PDB entry 9F5P | electron microscopy, 2.60 A resolution | chains B and C of the 3 polymer chains in the assembly

Chain B:
Name: Capsid protein VP0
Source organism: Poliovirus 2
UniProtKB: P06210 (POLG_POL2L); residue numbers follow UniProt; this construct covers 2-340
Amino-acid sequence (340 residues; row label = number of the first residue in the row):
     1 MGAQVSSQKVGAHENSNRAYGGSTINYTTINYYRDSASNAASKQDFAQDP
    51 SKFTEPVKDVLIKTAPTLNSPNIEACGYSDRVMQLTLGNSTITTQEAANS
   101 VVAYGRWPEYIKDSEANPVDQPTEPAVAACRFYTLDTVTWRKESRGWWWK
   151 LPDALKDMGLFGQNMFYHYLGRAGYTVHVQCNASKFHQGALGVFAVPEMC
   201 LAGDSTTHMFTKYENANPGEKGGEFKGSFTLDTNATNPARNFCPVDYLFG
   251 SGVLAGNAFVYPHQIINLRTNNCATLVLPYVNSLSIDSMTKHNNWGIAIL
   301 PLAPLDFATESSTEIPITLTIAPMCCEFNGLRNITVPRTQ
Not modelled in the structure: 1-25, 42-79
Differences from the reference sequence: initiating methionine (1); engineered mutation V57 (Ile in P06210), A126 (Asp in P06210)

Chain C:
Name: Capsid protein VP3
Source organism: Poliovirus 2
UniProtKB: P06210 (POLG_POL2L); residues 1-238 here correspond to UniProt positions 341-578 (UniProt number = residue number + 340)
Amino-acid sequence (238 residues; each row starts with the number of its first residue):
     1 GLPVLNTPGSNQYLTADNYQSPCAIPEFDVTPPIDIPGEVRNMMELAEID
    51 TMIPLNLTNQRKNTMDMYRVELNDAAHSDTPILCLSLSPASDPRLAHTML
   101 GEILNYYTHWAGSLKFTFLFCGSMMATGKLLVSYAPPGAEAPKSRKEAML
   151 GTHVIWDIGLQSSCTMVVPWISNTTYRLTINDSFTEGGYISMFYQTRVVV
   201 PLSTPRKMDILGFVSACNDFSVRLLRDTTHISQEAMPQ
Not modelled in the structure: 236-238
Differences from the reference sequence: engineered mutation L178 (Gln518 in P06210)

How chain B and chain C interact:
Pairs across the interface (88; chain B residue first):
  I30(B) with Q20(C), hydrogen bond (backbone-side chain)
  N31(B) with Q20(C)
  Y32(B) with Q20(C), hydrogen bond (backbone-side chain)
  Y33(B) with Q20(C); S21(C); P22(C), hydrophobic
  R34(B) with E27(C), salt bridge
  D35(B) with C23(C); I25(C)
  S38(B) with Q20(C); S21(C), hydrogen bond (side chain-backbone); P22(C); C23(C), hydrogen bond (side chain-backbone)
  A40(B) with N18(C)
  A41(B) with N18(C), hydrogen bond (backbone-side chain)
  Y104(B) with P37(C), hydrophobic; G38(C)
  R106(B) with D35(C), salt bridge; I36(C); P37(C)
  E115(B) with I34(C); D35(C), hydrogen bond (side chain-backbone)
  K185(B) with S123(C); M124(C), hydrogen bond (backbone-backbone); M125(C)
  F186(B) with M125(C), hydrophobic; L202(C); S203(C); T204(C); P205(C)
  H187(B) with S123(C)
  Q188(B) with C121(C); G122(C); S123(C); P205(C); K207(C), hydrogen bond (side chain-backbone); M208(C)
  G189(B) with C121(C)
  A190(B) with C121(C), hydrophobic
  D246(B) with M65(C)
  Y247(B) with N63(C); T64(C); M65(C), hydrophobic
  L254(B) with Y68(C); H97(C)
  A255(B) with M65(C), hydrophobic; Y68(C)
  G256(B) with T51(C); M52(C), hydrogen bond (backbone-backbone); Y68(C), hydrogen bond (backbone-side chain)
  N257(B) with T51(C); H97(C), hydrogen bond (side chain-backbone); T98(C); M99(C), hydrogen bond (side chain-backbone)
  F259(B) with I49(C); D50(C); M52(C), hydrophobic; F213(C), hydrophobic
  V260(B) with M99(C), hydrophobic
  N267(B) with L119(C); F120(C), hydrogen bond (side chain-backbone); C121(C); S162(C)
  R269(B) with F120(C); G122(C); S123(C), hydrogen bond (side chain-backbone); M124(C); A126(C); I158(C); G159(C), hydrogen bond (side chain-backbone); S162(C)
  T270(B) with S162(C), hydrogen bond
  P279(B) with P37(C), hydrophobic
  Y280(B) with P37(C)
  V281(B) with P37(C), hydrophobic
  N282(B) with I36(C)
  L284(B) with I34(C)
  S285(B) with I34(C)
  P301(B) with R69(C), hydrogen bond (backbone-side chain)
  L302(B) with M52(C), hydrophobic; R69(C), hydrogen bond (backbone-side chain); L211(C), hydrophobic
  A303(B) with C121(C), hydrophobic
  P304(B) with R69(C); D209(C)
  D306(B) with P205(C)
  A308(B) with S203(C); P205(C)
Other interface residues (no listed pair), chain B (45 interface residues in all): N39, I265, S283, F307
Other interface residues (no listed pair), chain C (49 interface residues in all): P26, F28, M67, E102, P201

Overview:
Chain B and chain C form an interface of 45 and 49 residues respectively, with 18 hydrogen bonds and 2 salt
bridges. Polar contacts include R34(B)-E27(C), R106(B)-D35(C) and I30(B)-Q20(C).
Chain B is Capsid protein VP0 and chain C is Capsid protein VP3, both from Poliovirus 2; the structure,
Poliovirus type 2 (strain MEF-1) stabilised virus-like particle (PV2 SC6b) from an insect cell expression
system, was determined by electron microscopy together with 9EYY, 9EZ0, 9F0K, 9F3Q and 9F59 from the same
study.
